4ET0 - chains A and B; structure by X-ray diffraction, 3.30 A resolution.

[Chain A (and B)]
Molecule: L-asparaginase
Organism: Homo sapiens
Notes: EC 3.5.1.1; chain B of this document is another copy of the same molecule, construct and numbering; everything in this record applies to it too
UniProt: Q7L266 (ASGL1_HUMAN); numbering as in UniProt (aligned over 2-308)
Sequence (327 residues; numbered 1 to 320 plus 7 insertion-coded residues; the number before each row is that of its first residue; a row labelled like 167A-167G holds insertion residues (167A, then the next letters in order)):
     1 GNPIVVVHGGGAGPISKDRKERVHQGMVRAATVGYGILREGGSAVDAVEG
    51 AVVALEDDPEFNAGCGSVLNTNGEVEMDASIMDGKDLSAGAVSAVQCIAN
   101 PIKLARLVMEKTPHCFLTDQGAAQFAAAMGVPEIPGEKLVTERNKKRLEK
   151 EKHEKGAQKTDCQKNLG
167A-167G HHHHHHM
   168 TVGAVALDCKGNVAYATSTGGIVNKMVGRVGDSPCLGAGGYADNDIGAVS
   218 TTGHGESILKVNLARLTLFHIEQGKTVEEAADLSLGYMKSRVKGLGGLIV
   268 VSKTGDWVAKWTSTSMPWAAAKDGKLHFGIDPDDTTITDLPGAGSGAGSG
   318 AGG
Disordered / not traced: 155-167, 167A-167G, 309-320 (chain B: 158-167, 167A-167G, 309-320)
Sequence notes: linker (1, 309-320); expression tag (167A-167F)
Metal / ion sites: Na+: Leu55, Glu56, Asp58, Phe61, Ala63, Cys65
Swiss-Prot annotation at these positions:
  - active site: Thr168 (Nucleophile)
  - binding site (substrate): Arg196 to Asp199, Thr219 to Gly222
  - natural variant: Gly178 (G178R: Found in a large family with early-onset recessive retinal degeneration)
  - mutagenesis: Thr168 (T168A/C: Abolishes activation by autocleavage. Abolishes enzyme activity; T168S: Strongly reduced enzyme activity)
From the paper describing this entry:
  - catalytic residues: Thr168
  - conformationally variable residues (loop rearrangement, order/disorder transition, side-chain flip): His8 to Ser16, Lys155 to Leu166, Thr168
  - contacts within the chain: Thr168-Thr219 (hydrogen bond), Asn62-Thr168 (hydrogen bond)
  - mutagenesis - G9A, G10A (50-fold), T168S (> 1,000-fold): decreased catalytic activity on AHA
  - mutagenesis - G11A: unchanged catalytic activity
  - catalytic residues: Thr219 (citing earlier work)
  - mutagenesis - T168C: abolished catalytic activity on AHA
  - mutagenesis - T168S: decreased catalytic activity (autocatalytic processing)
  - mutagenesis - T168A (Tm change 10 degC), T168S (Tm = 71.0 +/- 0.1 degC): increased stability
  - catalytic residues: Asn62, Gly220 (proposed by the authors, not directly observed)
  - mutagenesis - G9A, G10A (30-fold), G167D: decreased catalytic activity (intramolecular processing)
  - mutagenesis - G11A: unchanged catalytic activity (autoprocessing rate)
  - mutagenesis - G167A: unchanged catalytic activity (intramolecular processing)
  - mutagenesis - G167A, G167D: unchanged catalytic activity on AHA
  - mutagenesis - G167D: decreased catalytic activity (autoprocessing)

[Chain A / chain B interface]
Pairs across the interface (85):
  Met82(A) with Lys227(B)
  Gly84(A) with Arg258(B), hydrogen bond (backbone-side chain)
  Lys85(A) with Arg258(B), hydrogen bond (backbone-side chain)
  Asp86(A) with Val259(B)
  Leu87(A) with Lys227(B); Tyr254(B); Arg258(B); Val259(B), hydrophobic
  Ser88(A) with Lys227(B)
  Thr112(A) with Met193(B)
  Pro113(A) with Glu223(B)
  His114(A) with Ile189(B); Met193(B), hydrogen bond (side chain-backbone); Arg196(B); Glu223(B), salt bridge
  Cys115(A) with Glu223(B)
  Phe116(A) with Gly195(B); Arg196(B); Val197(B), hydrogen bond (backbone-backbone); Cys202(B), hydrophobic
  Leu117(A) with Met193(B), hydrophobic; Gly195(B); Arg196(B)
  Thr118(A) with Ala94(B); Thr118(B); Gly195(B), hydrogen bond (backbone-backbone); Val197(B)
  Asp119(A) with Asp119(B); Gln120(B), hydrogen bond
  Gln120(A) with Asp119(B), hydrogen bond (backbone-side chain); Gln120(B)
  Gly121(A) with Val194(B); Gly195(B)
  Gln124(A) with Val194(B)
  Phe125(A) with Met193(B), hydrophobic
  Met193(A) with Thr112(B); His114(B); Phe125(B), hydrophobic
  Val194(A) with Gly121(B); Gln124(B)
  Gly195(A) with Phe116(B); Leu117(B); Thr118(B), hydrogen bond (backbone-backbone); Gly121(B)
  Arg196(A) with His114(B); Phe116(B); Leu117(B)
  Val197(A) with Phe116(B), hydrogen bond (backbone-backbone); Thr118(B)
  Cys202(A) with Phe116(B), hydrophobic
  Leu203(A) with Leu226(B); Lys227(B); Asn229(B)
  Gly204(A) with Asn229(B)
  Tyr208(A) with Lys227(B), hydrogen bond (side chain-backbone); Val228(B)
  Asp210(A) with Tyr254(B); Arg258(B), salt bridge
  Asp212(A) with Arg258(B), salt bridge
  Glu223(A) with Pro113(B); His114(B), salt bridge; Cys115(B)
  Leu226(A) with Leu203(B)
  Lys227(A) with Met82(B); Leu87(B); Leu203(B); Tyr208(B), hydrogen bond (backbone-side chain)
  Val228(A) with Tyr208(B)
  Asn229(A) with Leu203(B); Gly204(B); Asn229(B); Arg232(B)
  Arg232(A) with Asn229(B)
  Phe236(A) with Arg232(B); Phe236(B), hydrophobic
  Gln240(A) with Gln240(B)
  Tyr254(A) with Leu87(B); Asp210(B)
  Arg258(A) with Gly84(B), hydrogen bond (side chain-backbone); Lys85(B), hydrogen bond (side chain-backbone); Leu87(B); Asp210(B), salt bridge; Asp212(B), salt bridge
  Val259(A) with Asp86(B); Leu87(B), hydrophobic
Other interface residues (no listed pair), chain A (47 interface residues in all): Ala89, Ser93, Ile189, Lys192, Asn211, Leu233, Glu239
Other interface residues (no listed pair), chain B (47 interface residues in all): Ser88, Ala89, Ser93, Lys192, Asn211, Leu233

[Overview]
The chain A/chain B interface involves 47 residues from each chain, with 13 hydrogen bonds and 6 salt bridges.
Among the polar pairs are His114(A)-Glu223(B), Asp210(A)-Arg258(B) and Asp212(A)-Arg258(B). From the paper:
catalytic residues Thr168(A), Thr219(A) and Asn62(A) among others; G9A, G10A and T168S of chain A reduce
catalytic activity on AHA; 8 substitutions were tested in all.
Chain A and chain B are both L-asparaginase (Homo sapiens); the structure, Crystal structure of circularly
permuted human asparaginase-like protein 1, was determined by X-ray diffraction (same publication as 3TKJ).
